4NJP - chain A; structure by X-ray diffraction, 2.40 A resolution.

[Chain A]
Name: Rhomboid protease GlpG
Organism: Escherichia coli
Notes: EC 3.4.21.105
UniProt: P09391 (GLPG_ECOLI); residue numbers follow UniProt; this construct covers 87-276
Sequence (211 residues; each row starts with the number of its first residue):
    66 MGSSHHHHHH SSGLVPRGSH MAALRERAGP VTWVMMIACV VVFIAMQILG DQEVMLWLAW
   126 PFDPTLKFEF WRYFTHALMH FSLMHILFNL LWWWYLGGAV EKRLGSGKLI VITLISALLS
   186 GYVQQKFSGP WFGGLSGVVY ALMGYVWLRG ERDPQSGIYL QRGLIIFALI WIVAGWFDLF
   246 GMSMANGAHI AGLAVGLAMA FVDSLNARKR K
Not modelled in the structure: 66-90, 273-276
Construct notes: expression tag (66-86)
Curated features (UniProtKB/Swiss-Prot):
  - active site: Ser201 (Nucleophile), His254
  - mutagenesis: Asn154 (N154A: Reduced catalytic activity), Gly199 (G199C: Loss of catalytic activity), Ser201 (S201A/C: Loss of catalytic activity), His254 (H254A/C: Loss of catalytic activity)
What the authors report for this chain:
  - catalytic residues: Ser201
  - catalytic residues: His254 (proposed by the authors, not directly observed)
  - mutagenesis - F153A/W236A (3 fold faster): increased catalytic activity
  - mutagenesis - S201A/H254A: abolished catalytic activity on FITC-TatA

[In short]
Curated annotation (UniProt) lists active-site residues Ser201 and His254 and 4 mutagenesis sites. The paper
reports catalytic residues Ser201 and His254; F153A/W236A increase catalytic activity.
Chain A is Rhomboid protease GlpG (Escherichia coli); the structure, Proteolysis inside the membrane is a
rate-governed reaction not Driven by substrate affinity, was determined by X-ray diffraction (same publication
as 4NJN).
